6RQL - chains M and N of the 20 polymer chains in the assembly; structure by electron microscopy, 2.90 A resolution.

Chain M:
Molecule: DNA-directed RNA polymerase I subunit RPA49
From: Saccharomyces cerevisiae
UniProt: Q01080 (RPA49_YEAST); residues 1-415 here = UniProt positions 1-415
Sequence (415 residues; each row starts with the number of its first residue):
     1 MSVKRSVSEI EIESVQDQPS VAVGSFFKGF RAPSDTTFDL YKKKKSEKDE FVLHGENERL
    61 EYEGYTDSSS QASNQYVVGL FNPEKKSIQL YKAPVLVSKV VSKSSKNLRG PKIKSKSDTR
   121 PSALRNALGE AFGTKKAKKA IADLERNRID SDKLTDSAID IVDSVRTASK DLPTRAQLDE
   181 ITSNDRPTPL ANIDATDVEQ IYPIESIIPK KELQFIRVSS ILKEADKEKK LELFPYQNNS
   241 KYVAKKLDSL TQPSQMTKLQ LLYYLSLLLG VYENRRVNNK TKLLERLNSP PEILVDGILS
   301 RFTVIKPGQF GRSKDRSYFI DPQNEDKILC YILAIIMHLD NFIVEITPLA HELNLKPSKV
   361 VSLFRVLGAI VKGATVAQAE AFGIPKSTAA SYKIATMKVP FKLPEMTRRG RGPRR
Disordered / not traced: 1-7, 115-415
UniProt features mapped onto this chain:
  - modified residue (Phosphoserine): S34, S151
  - mutagenesis: E325 to D326 (No effect on DNA binding), K356 (K356A: Loss of DNA binding; when associated with A-358), S358 (S358A: Loss of DNA binding; when associated with A-356), K359 (K359A: Loss of DNA binding), R365 (R365A: Loss of DNA binding), K393 (K393A: Loss of DNA binding)

Chain N:
Molecule: DNA-directed RNA polymerase I subunit RPA34
From: Saccharomyces cerevisiae
UniProt: P47006 (RPA34_YEAST); residue numbers follow UniProt; this construct covers 1-233
Sequence (233 residues; numbered 1 to 233; the number before each row is that of its first residue):
     1 MSKLSKDYVS DSDSDDEVIS NEFSIPDGFK KCKHLKNFPL NGDNKKKAKQ QQVWLIKFPS
    61 NVDISKLKSL PVDFESSTTM TIDKHDYKIM DDTDIESSLT QDNLSNMTLL VPSESKESLK
   121 IASTAKDNAP LQFDKVFSVS ETAKIPAIDY SKVRVPRKDV PKVEGLKLEH FATGYDAEDF
   181 HVAEEVKENK KEPKKRSHHD DEEESSEKKK KKKEKREKRE KKDKKDKKKK HRD
Disordered / not traced: 1-22, 45-48, 95-105, 126-129, 181-233
UniProt features mapped onto this chain:
  - modified residue (Phosphoserine): S10, S12, S14, S60

How chain M and chain N interact:
Pairs across the interface (91):
  S8(M) with P71(N); V72(N), hydrogen bond (backbone-backbone); D73(N)
  E9(M) with P71(N)
  I10(M) with W54(N), hydrophobic; S69(N); L70(N), hydrogen bond (backbone-backbone); V72(N), hydrophobic
  E11(M) with S69(N)
  I12(M) with L67(N), hydrophobic; K68(N)
  Q16(M) with K36(N)
  P19(M) with L35(N)
  S20(M) with L35(N); K36(N), hydrogen bond (side chain-backbone); P112(N); L119(N)
  V21(M) with F38(N), hydrophobic; L109(N), hydrophobic; L110(N)
  A22(M) with L109(N); L110(N), hydrogen bond (backbone-backbone)
  V23(M) with M107(N), hydrophobic; T108(N)
  G24(M) with M107(N); T108(N), hydrogen bond (backbone-backbone)
  F26(M) with N106(N), hydrogen bond (backbone-backbone)
  K28(M) with N106(N)
  R31(M) with P130(N)
  T36(M) with S118(N); K120(N)
  T37(M) with S118(N)
  F38(M) with L110(N), hydrophobic; E117(N); S118(N), hydrogen bond (backbone-backbone); L119(N); I121(N), hydrophobic
  L40(M) with K31(N); C32(N), hydrogen bond (backbone-backbone); L119(N), hydrophobic
  Y41(M) with F23(N); S24(N); F29(N), hydrophobic; K30(N); K31(N)
  K42(M) with G28(N); F29(N); K30(N), hydrogen bond (backbone-backbone)
  K43(M) with D27(N); G28(N); F29(N)
  K44(M) with G28(N), hydrogen bond (backbone-backbone); K30(N)
  V52(M) with F29(N), hydrophobic
  S73(M) with P59(N); S60(N), hydrogen bond (backbone-backbone)
  N74(M) with F58(N)
  Q75(M) with K57(N); F58(N), hydrogen bond (backbone-backbone); P59(N); I64(N)
  Y76(M) with I56(N); K57(N)
  V77(M) with L55(N); I56(N), hydrogen bond (backbone-backbone)
  V78(M) with V53(N), hydrophobic; W54(N); L55(N), hydrophobic
  G79(M) with Q52(N); V53(N); W54(N), hydrogen bond (backbone-backbone)
  L80(M) with F38(N), hydrophobic; P39(N); Q51(N); Q52(N)
  F81(M) with Q50(N); Q51(N); Q52(N), hydrogen bond (backbone-backbone); W54(N), hydrophobic
  N82(M) with K49(N); Q50(N)
  P83(M) with Q50(N)
  E84(M) with K49(N), salt bridge
  I88(M) with W54(N), hydrophobic; L70(N), hydrophobic
  Q89(M) with P39(N)
  L90(M) with I56(N), hydrophobic; I64(N), hydrophobic
  Y91(M) with F38(N), hydrophobic; P39(N)
  V95(M) with M107(N), hydrophobic
Interface residues without a listed pair, chain M (49 interface residues in all): V15, S25, F27, F30, S34, E50, H54, A72
Interface residues without a listed pair, chain N (47 interface residues in all): N37, V62, S65

Summary:
49 residues of chain M face 47 of chain N across their interface, with 15 hydrogen bonds and 1 salt bridge.
Polar contacts include E84(M)-K49(N), S20(M)-K36(N) and S8(M)-V72(N). From UniProt: 7 mutagenesis sites on
chain M.
Chain M is DNA-directed RNA polymerase I subunit RPA49 and chain N is DNA-directed RNA polymerase I subunit
RPA34, both from Saccharomyces cerevisiae; the structure, RNA Polymerase I Closed Conformation 2 (CC2), was
determined by electron microscopy (same publication as 6RQH, 6RQT, 6RRD, 6RUI, 6RUO and 6RWE).
